9L47 - chains A and B of the 3 polymer chains in the assembly; structure by X-ray diffraction, 2.80 A resolution.

Chain A:
Protein: MHC class I antigen
Source organism: Homo sapiens
UniProtKB: Q2UV93 (Q2UV93_HUMAN); residues 2-274 here correspond to UniProt positions 1-273 (UniProt number = residue number - 1)
Chain sequence (273 residues; each row starts with the number of its first residue):
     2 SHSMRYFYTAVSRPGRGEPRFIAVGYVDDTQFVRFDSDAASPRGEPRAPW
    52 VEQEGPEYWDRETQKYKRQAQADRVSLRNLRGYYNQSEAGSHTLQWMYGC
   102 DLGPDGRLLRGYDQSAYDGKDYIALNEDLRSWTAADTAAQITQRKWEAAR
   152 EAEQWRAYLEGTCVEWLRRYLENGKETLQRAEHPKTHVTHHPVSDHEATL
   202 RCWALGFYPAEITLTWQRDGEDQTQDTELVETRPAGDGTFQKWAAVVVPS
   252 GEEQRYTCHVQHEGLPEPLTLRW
Not modelled in the structure: 14-18, 104, 196-199, 221-225
Disulfides: Cys101-Cys164, Cys203-Cys259

Chain B:
Protein: Beta-2-microglobulin
Source organism: Homo sapiens
UniProtKB: P61769 (B2MG_HUMAN); residues 1-99 here correspond to UniProt positions 21-119 (UniProt number = residue number + 20)
Chain sequence (99 residues; row label = number of the first residue in the row):
     1 IQRTPKIQVYSRHPAENGKSNFLNCYVSGFHPSDIEVDLLKNGERIEKVE
    51 HSDLSFSGDWSFYLLYYTEFTPTEKDEYACRVNHVTLSQPKIVKWDRDM
Not modelled in the structure: 98-99
Disulfides: Cys25-Cys80
Sequence notes: conflict Gly58 (Lys78 in P61769)
Curated features (UniProtKB/Swiss-Prot):
  - modified residue: Gln2 (Pyrrolidone carboxylic acid)
  - glycosylation: Ile1 (N-linked (Glc) (glycation) isoleucine), Lys19 (N-linked (Glc) (glycation) lysine), Lys41 (N-linked (Glc) (glycation) lysine), Lys48 (N-linked (Glc) (glycation) lysine), Lys91 (N-linked (Glc) (glycation) lysine), Lys94 (N-linked (Glc) (glycation) lysine)

Interface between chain A and chain B:
Contacting residue pairs - 51 pairs, chain A then chain B:
  Phe8(A) with Ser55(B); Phe56(B)
  Tyr9(A) with Phe56(B)
  Thr10(A) with Leu54(B); Phe56(B); Phe62(B)
  Val12(A) with Ser33(B)
  Ile23(A) with Leu54(B)
  Val25(A) with Asp53(B); Leu54(B)
  Tyr27(A) with Ser55(B); Tyr63(B)
  Gln32(A) with Asp53(B), hydrogen bond
  Arg35(A) with Asp53(B), salt bridge
  Arg48(A) with Asp53(B), salt bridge
  Thr94(A) with Phe62(B)
  Gln96(A) with His31(B), hydrogen bond; Phe56(B); Trp60(B), hydrogen bond (side chain-backbone); Phe62(B)
  Trp97(A) with Phe56(B)
  Met98(A) with Phe56(B), hydrophobic; Trp60(B), hydrophobic
  Gln115(A) with Trp60(B)
  Ser116(A) with Trp60(B)
  Ala117(A) with Trp60(B), hydrophobic
  Asp119(A) with His31(B)
  Gly120(A) with His31(B); Trp60(B)
  Asp122(A) with Trp60(B)
  Val231(A) with Gln8(B)
  Glu232(A) with Lys6(B), salt bridge; Gln8(B); Tyr26(B); Ser28(B), hydrogen bond
  Thr233(A) with Tyr26(B)
  Arg234(A) with Gln8(B); Tyr10(B); Tyr26(B)
  Pro235(A) with Tyr10(B), hydrogen bond (backbone-side chain); Tyr26(B); Leu65(B), hydrophobic
  Ala236(A) with Arg12(B), hydrogen bond (backbone-side chain); Asn24(B), hydrogen bond (backbone-side chain)
  Gly237(A) with Arg12(B), hydrogen bond (backbone-side chain); Leu65(B)
  Asp238(A) with Arg12(B); His13(B)
  Gln242(A) with Tyr10(B); Ser11(B), hydrogen bond (side chain-backbone); Arg12(B), hydrogen bond (side chain-backbone)
Also at the interface, not in a pair above, chain A (31 interface residues in all): Leu206, Trp244
Also at the interface, not in a pair above, chain B (23 interface residues in all): Ile1, Pro14, Ser57, Gly58

Overview:
The interface between chain A and chain B involves 31 residues on one side and 23 on the other, with 10
hydrogen bonds and 3 salt bridges. Polar contacts include Arg35(A)-Asp53(B), Arg48(A)-Asp53(B) and
Glu232(A)-Lys6(B).
Here chain A is MHC class I antigen and chain B is Beta-2-microglobulin, both from Homo sapiens. Entry 9L47
(Crystal structure of HLA-C*12:03-MY9) was determined by X-ray diffraction together with 9L48, 9L49 and 9L4A
from the same study.
